Entry 4Z6I (X-ray diffraction, 1.95 A resolution); this record covers chain A.

# Chain A
Molecule: Bromodomain-containing protein 9
Organism: Homo sapiens
UniProtKB: Q9H8M2 (BRD9_HUMAN), isoform Q9H8M2-1; numbering as in UniProt (aligned over 14-134)
Sequence (123 residues; each row starts with the number of its first residue):
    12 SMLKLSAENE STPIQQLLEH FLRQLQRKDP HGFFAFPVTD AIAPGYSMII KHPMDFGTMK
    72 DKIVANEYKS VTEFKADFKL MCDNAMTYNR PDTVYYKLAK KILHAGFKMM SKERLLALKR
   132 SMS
Not modelled in the structure: 12-21
Differences from the reference sequence: expression tag (12-13)
Ligand contacts: 4L3 (tert-butyl [(2R,3S)-1-(1,4-dimethyl-2-oxo-1,2-dihydroquinolin-7-yl)-6-oxo-2-phenylpiperidin-3-yl]carbamate): H42, G43, F44, F45, A46, F47, P48, V49, I53, A54, Y57, Y99, N100, Y106
What the authors report for this chain:
  - binding site for 4L3: G43, Y106
  - binding site for 4L3: F47 (proposed by the authors, not directly observed)

# Summary
Bound to chain A: compound 4L3. From the paper: a binding site for 4L3 at G43, Y106 and F47.
Chain A is Bromodomain-containing protein 9 (Homo sapiens); the structure, Crystal structure of BRD9
bromodomain in complex with a substituted valerolactam quinolone ligand, was determined by X-ray diffraction
together with 4Z6H from the same study.
